PDB entry 7VD6 | electron microscopy, 2.80 A resolution | chains 15 and 18 of the 11 polymer chains in the assembly

== Chain 15 (and 18) ==
Molecule: Chlorophyll a/b-binding protein
Organism: Chaetoceros gracilis
Notes: chain 18 of this document is another copy of the same molecule, construct and numbering; everything in this record applies to it too
Reference sequence: A0A679BXP6 (A0A679BXP6_9STRA); residues 1-207 here = UniProt positions 1-207
Amino-acid sequence (207 residues; numbered 1 to 207; the number before each row is that of its first residue):
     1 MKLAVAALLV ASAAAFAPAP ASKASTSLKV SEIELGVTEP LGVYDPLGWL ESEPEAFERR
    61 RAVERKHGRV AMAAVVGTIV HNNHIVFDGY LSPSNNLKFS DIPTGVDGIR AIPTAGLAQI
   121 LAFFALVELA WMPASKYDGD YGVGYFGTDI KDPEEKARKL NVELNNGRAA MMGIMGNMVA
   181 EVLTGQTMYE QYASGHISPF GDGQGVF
Unresolved in the structure: 1-30, 201-207 (chain 18: 1-30, 199-207)
Ion coordination: chlorophyll a Mg site 1 near Glu64 (its only coordinating residue here); Chlorophyll c1 Mg site 1 near Gln119 (its only coordinating residue here); Chlorophyll c1 Mg site 2 near Glu128 (its only coordinating residue here); chlorophyll a Mg site 2 near Glu163 (its only coordinating residue here); Chlorophyll c1 Mg site 3 near Asn166 (its only coordinating residue here)
Ligand contacts:
  - Fucoxanthin (A86; (3S,3'S,5R,5'R,6S,6'R,8'R)-3,5'-dihydroxy-8-oxo-6',7'-didehydro-5,5',6,6',7,8-hexahydro-5,6-epoxy-beta,beta-caroten-3'- yl acetate), molecule 1: Pro40, Leu41, Asn165, Arg168, Ala169, Met172, Leu183
  - Fucoxanthin (A86), molecule 2: Tyr44, Pro46, Leu47, His67, Val70, Ala71, Ala74, Thr78, His81, Gly105, Val106, Gly108, Ile109, Met171, Met172, Ile174, Met175, Met178
  - Fucoxanthin (A86), molecule 3: Trp49, Glu53, Arg60, Met175, Val179, Val182, Leu183
  - Fucoxanthin (A86), molecule 4: Lys66, Arg69, Val70, Tyr90, Leu91, Pro93, Phe99, Ile120, Phe124, Val127, Glu128
  - Fucoxanthin (A86), molecule 5: Met72, Ala73, Val75, Val76, Ile79, Met132, Val143, Gly144, Tyr145, Phe146, Asn166, Ala169, Ala170, Gly173, Gly176, Asn177, Met188, Tyr192
  - Fucoxanthin (A86), molecule 6: Ile79, Asn82, Asn83, Tyr145, Phe146, Met188, Tyr189, Tyr192
  - Fucoxanthin (A86), molecule 7: Tyr189, Tyr192, Ala193, Ser194
  - Fucoxanthin / Chlorophyll c1: Val75, Val76, Ile79, Tyr145, Lys159, Val162, Asn166, Ala169
  - chlorophyll a (CLA), molecule 1: Ile33, Gly36, Val37, Gly42, Val43, Tyr44, Asp45, Leu47, Trp49, Leu50, Phe57, Arg60, Arg61, Val63, Glu64, His67, Arg168, Met171, Met172, Met175
  - chlorophyll a (CLA), molecule 2: Thr38, Glu39, Pro40, Arg158, Asn161, Val162, Asn165, Asn166, Ala169
  - chlorophyll a (CLA), molecule 3: Arg65, Arg69, Met72, Met132, Asp138, Gly139, Asp140, Tyr141, Gly142, Val143, Gly144, Tyr145, Thr148, Asp149, Ile150, Lys156, Lys159, Leu160, Val162, Glu163, Asn166
  - chlorophyll a (CLA), molecule 4: Ala73, Ala74, Val76, Gly77, Val80, His81, Ile85, Val86, Phe87, Leu91, Phe99, Ile102, Thr104, Gly108, Ile109, Ile112, Phe124
  - chlorophyll a (CLA), molecule 5: Val106, Asp107, Ile109, Arg110, Leu117, Met178, Val182
  - chlorophyll a (CLA), molecule 6: Phe123, Leu126, Ala130, Trp131, Met132
  - chlorophyll a (CLA), molecule 7: Ala169, Met172, Gly173, Met175, Gly176, Val179, Ala180, Leu183, Gln191, His196, Ile197, Ser198, Pro199, Phe200
  - Chlorophyll c1 (KC1), molecule 1: Arg59, Arg60, Val63, His67, Met175
  - Chlorophyll c1 (KC1), molecule 2: Arg59, Ala62, Val63, Lys66, His67, Val70, Leu121, Phe124, Ala125, Glu128, Leu129, Ala134, Ser135, Tyr137
  - Chlorophyll c1 (KC1), molecule 3: Leu91, Ser92, Pro93, Ser94, Asn95, Ile112, Pro113, Ala115, Gly116, Gln119, Ile120, Phe123
What the authors report for this chain:
  - binding site for chlorophyll a: Glu64, His81, Trp131, Glu163
  - binding site for 1,2-dipalmitoyl-phosphatidyl-glycerole: Ser94
  - binding site for Chlorophyll c1: His67, Gln119, Glu128, Asn166

== Interface between chain 15 and chain 18 ==
Pairs across the interface (6):
  Gly142(15) - Arg158(18)
  Val143(15) - Arg158(18)
  Gly147(15) - Glu155(18)
  Gly147(15) - Lys159(18)
  Thr148(15) - Glu155(18)
  Asp149(15) - Glu155(18)
Also at the interface, not in a pair above, chain 18 (4 interface residues in all): Asp152

== Summary ==
5 residues of chain 15 face 4 of chain 18 across their interface. From the paper: a binding site for
chlorophyll a at Glu64(15), His81(15) and Trp131(15) among others; a binding site for Chlorophyll c1 at
His67(15), Gln119(15) and Glu128(15) among others.
Chain 15 and chain 18 are both Chlorophyll a/b-binding protein (Chaetoceros gracilis); the structure,
Structure of S1M1-type FCPII complex from diatom, was determined by electron microscopy.
